Entry 3D9D (X-ray diffraction, 2.10 A resolution); this record covers chains C and D of the 4 polymer chains in the assembly.

[Chain C (and D)]
Protein: Nitroalkane oxidase
From: Fusarium oxysporum
Notes: EC 1.7.3.1; chain D of this document is another copy of the same molecule, construct and numbering; everything in this record applies to it too
UniProt: Q8X1D8 (Q8X1D8_FUSOX); numbering as in UniProt (aligned over 2-439)
Sequence (438 residues; each row starts with the number of its first residue):
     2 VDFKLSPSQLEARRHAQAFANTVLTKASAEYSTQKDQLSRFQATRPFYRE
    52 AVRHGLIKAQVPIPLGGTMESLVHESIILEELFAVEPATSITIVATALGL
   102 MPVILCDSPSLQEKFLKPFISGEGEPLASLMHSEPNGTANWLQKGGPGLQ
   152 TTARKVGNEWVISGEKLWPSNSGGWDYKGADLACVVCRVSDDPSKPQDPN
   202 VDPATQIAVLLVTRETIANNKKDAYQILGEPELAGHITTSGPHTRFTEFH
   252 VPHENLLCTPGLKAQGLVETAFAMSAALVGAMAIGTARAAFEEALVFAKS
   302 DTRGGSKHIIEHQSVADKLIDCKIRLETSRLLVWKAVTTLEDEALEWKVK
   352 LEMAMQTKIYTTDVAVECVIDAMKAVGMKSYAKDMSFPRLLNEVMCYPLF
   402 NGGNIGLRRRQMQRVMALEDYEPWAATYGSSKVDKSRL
Not modelled in the structure: 432-439 (chain D: 433-439)
Differences from the reference sequence: engineered mutation N402 (Asp in Q8X1D8)
Curated features (UniProtKB/Swiss-Prot):
  - binding site (FAD): L131 to S134, T139 to N141, W169 to S171, R304, H313, Q314, K375 to M379, L400, F401, G403, G404
  - mutagenesis: S276 (S276A: Decreases catalytic activity about tenfold), R409 (R409K: Reduces catalytic activity)
Residues lining bound ligands:
  - FAD (flavin-adenine dinucleotide), molecule 1: L99, L131, M132, H133, S134, G138, T139, A140, N141, W169, P170, S171, L234, T240, F273, C397, L400, F401, N402, G403, G404, I406, G407, L408, R411
  - FAD, molecule 2: R304, I310, H313, V316, K375, A376, V377, G378, M379, Y382
  - 1-nitrohexane (N6C): V95, A96, L99, S171, F273, S276, V280, M283, F401, N402

[Interface between chain C and chain D]
Contacting residue pairs (84; chain C residue first):
  P136(C) - R304(D)  hydrogen bond (backbone-side chain)
  N137(C) - R304(D)  hydrogen bond (backbone-side chain)
  N137(C) - G305(D)  hydrogen bond (backbone-backbone)
  G138(C) - R304(D)
  N141(C) - T303(D)
  N141(C) - R304(D)
  N141(C) - G305(D)
  N141(C) - G306(D)
  Q144(C) - G306(D)
  Q144(C) - S307(D)  hydrogen bond
  P148(C) - G305(D)
  P148(C) - G306(D)
  W169(C) - M379(D)
  W169(C) - K380(D)
  W169(C) - A383(D)  hydrophobic
  E233(C) - A383(D)
  E233(C) - K384(D)  hydrogen bond (backbone-backbone)
  L234(C) - Y382(D)
  L234(C) - K384(D)
  A235(C) - Y382(D)  hydrogen bond (backbone-backbone)
  A235(C) - P389(D)  hydrophobic
  G236(C) - Y382(D)  hydrogen bond (backbone-side chain)
  H237(C) - Y382(D)
  T303(C) - N141(D)
  R304(C) - P136(D)  hydrogen bond (side chain-backbone)
  R304(C) - N137(D)  hydrogen bond (side chain-backbone)
  R304(C) - G138(D)
  R304(C) - N141(D)
  G305(C) - N137(D)  hydrogen bond (backbone-backbone)
  G305(C) - N141(D)
  G305(C) - P148(D)
  G306(C) - N141(D)
  G306(C) - Q144(D)
  G306(C) - P148(D)
  S307(C) - Q144(D)  hydrogen bond
  S315(C) - I406(D)
  S315(C) - R411(D)  hydrogen bond
  K319(C) - I406(D)
  D364(C) - K375(D)  salt bridge
  V367(C) - I371(D)  hydrophobic
  I371(C) - V367(D)  hydrophobic
  I371(C) - I371(D)  hydrophobic
  M374(C) - M396(D)  hydrophobic
  M374(C) - L400(D)
  K375(C) - D364(D)  salt bridge
  K375(C) - L400(D)
  K375(C) - I406(D)
  M379(C) - W169(D)
  M379(C) - L400(D)  hydrophobic
  M379(C) - F401(D)  hydrophobic
  K380(C) - W169(D)
  S381(C) - L400(D)
  Y382(C) - L234(D)
  Y382(C) - A235(D)  hydrogen bond (backbone-backbone)
  Y382(C) - G236(D)  hydrogen bond (side chain-backbone)
  Y382(C) - H237(D)
  Y382(C) - N393(D)  hydrogen bond (side chain-backbone)
  Y382(C) - E394(D)
  Y382(C) - M396(D)
  Y382(C) - C397(D)
  A383(C) - W169(D)  hydrophobic
  A383(C) - E233(D)
  K384(C) - E233(D)  hydrogen bond (backbone-backbone)
  K384(C) - L234(D)
  P389(C) - A235(D)  hydrophobic
  L392(C) - M396(D)  hydrophobic
  N393(C) - Y382(D)  hydrogen bond (backbone-side chain)
  N393(C) - N393(D)  hydrogen bond
  E394(C) - Y382(D)
  M396(C) - I371(D)  hydrophobic
  M396(C) - M374(D)  hydrophobic
  M396(C) - Y382(D)
  M396(C) - L392(D)  hydrophobic
  C397(C) - Y382(D)
  L400(C) - M374(D)
  L400(C) - K375(D)
  L400(C) - G378(D)
  L400(C) - M379(D)  hydrophobic
  L400(C) - S381(D)
  F401(C) - M379(D)  hydrophobic
  I406(C) - S315(D)
  I406(C) - K319(D)
  I406(C) - K375(D)
  R411(C) - S315(D)  hydrogen bond
Other interface residues (no listed pair), chain C (49 interface residues in all): T139, A140, G149, P232, D302, H313, V316, G378, P399
Other interface residues (no listed pair), chain D (48 interface residues in all): T139, A140, G149, P232, H313, V316, P399

[In short]
49 residues of chain C and 48 residues of chain D are in contact, with 19 hydrogen bonds and 2 salt bridges.
Polar pairs include D364(C)-K375(D), P136(C)-R304(D) and N137(C)-R304(D). Ligands of chain C: flavin-adenine
dinucleotide and 1-nitrohexane.
Chain C and chain D are both Nitroalkane oxidase (Fusarium oxysporum); the structure, Nitroalkane oxidase:
mutant D402N crystallized with 1-nitrohexane, was determined by X-ray diffraction, deposited together with
3D9E, 3D9F and 3D9G.
